PDB entry 4PKN | X-ray diffraction, 3.66 A resolution | chains G and U of the 28 polymer chains in the assembly

== Chain G ==
Molecule: 60 kDa chaperonin
Source organism: Escherichia coli
UniProt: Q548M1 (Q548M1_ECOLX); residues 1-548 here = UniProt positions 1-548
Chain sequence (548 residues; numbered 1 to 548; the number before each row is that of its first residue):
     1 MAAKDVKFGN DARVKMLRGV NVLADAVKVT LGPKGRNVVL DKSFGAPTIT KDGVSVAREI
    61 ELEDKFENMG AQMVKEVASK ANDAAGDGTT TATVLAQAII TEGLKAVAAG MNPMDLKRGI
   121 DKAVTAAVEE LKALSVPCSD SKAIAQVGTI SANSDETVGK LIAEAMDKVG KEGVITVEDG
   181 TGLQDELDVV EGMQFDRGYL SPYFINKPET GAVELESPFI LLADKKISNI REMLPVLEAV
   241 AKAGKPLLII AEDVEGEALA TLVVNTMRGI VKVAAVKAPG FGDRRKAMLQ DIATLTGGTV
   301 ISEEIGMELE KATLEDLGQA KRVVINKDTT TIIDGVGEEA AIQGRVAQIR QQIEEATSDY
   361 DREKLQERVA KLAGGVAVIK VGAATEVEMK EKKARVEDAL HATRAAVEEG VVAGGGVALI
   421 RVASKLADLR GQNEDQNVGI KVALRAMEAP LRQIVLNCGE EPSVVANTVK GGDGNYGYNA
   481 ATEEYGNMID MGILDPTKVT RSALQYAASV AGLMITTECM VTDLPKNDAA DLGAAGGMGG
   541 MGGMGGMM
Not modelled in the structure: 1, 526-548
Metal / ion sites: K+: T30, K51, T90 (together with ADP); Mg2+: D87 (together with ADP)
Ligand contacts:
  - ADP (adenosine-5'-diphosphate): T30, L31, G32, P33, K51, D87, G88, T89, T90, T91, I150, S154, G414, G415, G416, I454, Y478, N479, A480, A481, M488, I493, D495
  - beryllium trifluoride (BEF): D52, G53, G86, D87, G88, T89, T90, S151, D398
From the paper describing this entry:
  - binding site for beryllium trifluoride: G88

== Chain U ==
Molecule: 10 kDa chaperonin
Source organism: Escherichia coli
UniProt: Q7BGE6 (Q7BGE6_ECOLX); residues 1-97 here = UniProt positions 1-97
Chain sequence (97 residues; row label = number of the first residue in the row):
     1 MNIRPLHDRV IVKRKEVETK SAGGIVLTGS AAAKSTRGEV LAVGNGRILE NGEVKPLDVK
    61 VGDIVIFNDG YGVKSEKIDN EEVLIMSESD ILAIVEA

== Chain G / chain U interface ==
Pairs across the interface (11; chain G residue first):
  R231(G) - A31(U)
  E232(G) - T28(U)
  A239(G) - V26(U)  hydrophobic
  V240(G) - G23(U)
  V240(G) - I25(U)
  V240(G) - V26(U)  hydrophobic
  T261(G) - G29(U)
  N265(G) - V26(U)
  N265(G) - L27(U)  hydrogen bond (side chain-backbone)
  R268(G) - K20(U)
  I270(G) - L27(U)  hydrophobic
Also at the interface, not in a pair above, chain G (11 interface residues in all): V236, E257, V264
Also at the interface, not in a pair above, chain U (9 interface residues in all): G24

== In short ==
The interface between chain G and chain U involves 11 residues on one side and 9 on the other; the contacts
include 1 hydrogen bond. Its one hydrogen-bonded contact is N265(G)-L27(U). Bound to chain G: ADP and
beryllium trifluoride. T30(G), K51(G) and T90(G) coordinate K+. The paper reports a binding site for beryllium
trifluoride at G88(G).
Chain G is 60 kDa chaperonin and chain U is 10 kDa chaperonin, both from Escherichia coli; the structure,
Crystal structure of the football-shaped GroEL-GroES2-(ADPBeFx)14 complex containing substrate Rubisco, was
determined by X-ray diffraction (same publication as 4PKO).
